PDB entry 4U5D | X-ray diffraction, 3.58 A resolution | chains E and F of the 6 polymer chains in the assembly

# Chain E (and F)
Name: Con-ikot-ikot
Organism: Conus striatus
Notes: chain F of this document is another copy of the same molecule, construct and numbering; everything in this record applies to it too
UniProt: P0CB20 (CONII_CONST); residues 1-86 here correspond to UniProt positions 38-123 (UniProt number = residue number + 37)
Chain sequence (90 residues; numbered -3 to 86; the number before each row is that of its first residue; numbers below 1 keep their minus sign (Gly-3 is residue -3)):
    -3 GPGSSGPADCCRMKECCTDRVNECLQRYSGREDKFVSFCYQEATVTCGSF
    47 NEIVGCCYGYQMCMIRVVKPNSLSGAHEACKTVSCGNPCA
Unresolved in the structure: -3 to 1
Cystine bridges: Cys12-Cys43, Cys13-Cys52, Cys20-Cys35, Cys53-Cys81, Cys59-Cys76
Sequence notes: expression tag (-3 to 0)
Curated features (UniProtKB/Swiss-Prot):
  - site (Interaction with glutamate receptor 2 (GRIA2)): Gln37, Glu48, Ala75
What the authors report for this chain:
  - conformationally variable residues (side-chain flip): Gln37

# How chain E and chain F interact
Disulfides between the chains: Cys6(E)-Cys6(F), Cys7(E)-Cys7(F), Cys85(E)-Cys85(F)
Pairs across the interface - 23 pairs, chain E then chain F:
  Ala4(E) with Ser80(F); Cys81(F); Gly82(F), hydrogen bond (backbone-backbone)
  Asp5(E) with Lys10(F), salt bridge; Ser80(F); Cys81(F)
  Cys6(E) with Cys6(F), disulfide; Cys7(F)
  Cys7(E) with Cys6(F); Cys7(F), disulfide
  Lys10(E) with Asp5(F), salt bridge
  Phe46(E) with Gly82(F); Asn83(F); Pro84(F)
  Ser80(E) with Pro3(F); Asp5(F); Arg8(F), hydrogen bond
  Gly82(E) with Pro3(F); Phe46(F)
  Asn83(E) with Phe46(F)
  Pro84(E) with Phe46(F); Cys85(F), hydrogen bond (backbone-side chain)
  Cys85(E) with Cys85(F), disulfide
Interface residues without a listed pair, chain E (15 interface residues in all): Pro3, Thr78, Val79, Cys81

# Overview
15 residues of chain E and 13 residues of chain F are in contact; the contacts include 3 disulfide bonds, 3
hydrogen bonds and 2 salt bridges. Polar pairs include Asp5(E)-Lys10(F), Ser80(E)-Arg8(F) and
Pro84(E)-Cys85(F). From the paper: conformational variability at Gln37(E).
Chain E and chain F are both Con-ikot-ikot (Conus striatus); the structure, Crystal structure of GluA2,
con-ikot-ikot snail toxin, partial agonist KA and postitive modulator (R,R)-2b complex, was determined by
X-ray diffraction (same publication as 4U5B, 4U5C, 4U5E and 4U5F).
